8VDG - chains A and H of the 3 polymer chains in the assembly; structure by electron microscopy, 3.35 A resolution.

Chain A:
Name: Erythrocyte membrane protein 1
From: Plasmodium falciparum
UniProtKB: A3R6S4 (A3R6S4_PLAFA); numbering as in UniProt (aligned over 1-1153)
Sequence (1153 residues; numbered 1 to 1153; the number before each row is that of its first residue):
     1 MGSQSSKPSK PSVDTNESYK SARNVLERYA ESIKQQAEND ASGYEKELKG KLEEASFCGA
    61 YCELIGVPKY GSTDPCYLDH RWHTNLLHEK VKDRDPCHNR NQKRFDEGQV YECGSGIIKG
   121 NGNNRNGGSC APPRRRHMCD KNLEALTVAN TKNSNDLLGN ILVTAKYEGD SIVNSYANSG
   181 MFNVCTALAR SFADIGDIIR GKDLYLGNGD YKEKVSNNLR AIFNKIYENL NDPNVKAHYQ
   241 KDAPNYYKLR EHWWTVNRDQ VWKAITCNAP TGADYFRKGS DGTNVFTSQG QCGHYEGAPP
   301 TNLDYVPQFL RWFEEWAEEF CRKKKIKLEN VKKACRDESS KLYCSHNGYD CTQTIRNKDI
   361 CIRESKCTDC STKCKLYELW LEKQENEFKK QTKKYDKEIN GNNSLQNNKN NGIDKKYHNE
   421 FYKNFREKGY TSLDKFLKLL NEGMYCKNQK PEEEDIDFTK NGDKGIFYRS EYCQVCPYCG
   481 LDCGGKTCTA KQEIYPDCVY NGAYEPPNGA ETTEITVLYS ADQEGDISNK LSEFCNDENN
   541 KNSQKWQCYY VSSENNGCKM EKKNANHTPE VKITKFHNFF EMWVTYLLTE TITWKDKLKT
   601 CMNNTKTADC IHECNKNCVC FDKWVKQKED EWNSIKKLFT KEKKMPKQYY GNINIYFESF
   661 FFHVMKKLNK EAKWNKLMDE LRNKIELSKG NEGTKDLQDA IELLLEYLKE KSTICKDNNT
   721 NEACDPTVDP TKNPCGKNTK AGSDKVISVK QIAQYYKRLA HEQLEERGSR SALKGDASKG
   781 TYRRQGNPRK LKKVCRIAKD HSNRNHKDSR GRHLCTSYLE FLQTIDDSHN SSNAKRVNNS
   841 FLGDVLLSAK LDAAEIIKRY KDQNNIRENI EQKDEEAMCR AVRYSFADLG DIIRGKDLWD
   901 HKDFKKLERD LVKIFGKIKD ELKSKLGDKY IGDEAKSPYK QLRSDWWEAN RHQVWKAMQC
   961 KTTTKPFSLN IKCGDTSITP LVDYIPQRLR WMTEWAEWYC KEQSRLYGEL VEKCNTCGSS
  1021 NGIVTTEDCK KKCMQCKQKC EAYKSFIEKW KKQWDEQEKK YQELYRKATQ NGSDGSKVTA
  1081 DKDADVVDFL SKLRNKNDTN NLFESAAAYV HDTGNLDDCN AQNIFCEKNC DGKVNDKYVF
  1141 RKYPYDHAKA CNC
Unresolved in the structure: 1-578, 603-615, 637-656, 672, 687-697, 717-1153
Cystine bridges: Cys618-Cys715
Differences from the reference sequence: conflict Gln109 (Arg in A3R6S4), Glu329 (Gly in A3R6S4)

Chain H:
Name: C74 Fab heavy chain
From: Homo sapiens
Notes: antibody fragment or engineered binder
Sequence (121 residues; each row starts with the number of its first residue; a row labelled like 82A-82C holds insertion residues (82A, then the next letters in order)):
     1 EVQLVQSGGA LVRPGGSLRL SCAASGFDFS DFEMNWVRQA PGKGLEWISY IS
   52A K
    53 ISAASFYADS VEGRFTISRD NTKNLLWLEM
82A-82C TSL
    83 RDEDTAVYYC ARDLPGYL
100A-100D ERVF
   101 DLWGQGTLVS VSS
Unresolved in the structure: 1, 113
Cystine bridges: Cys22-Cys92

How chain A and chain H interact:
Contacting residue pairs (20):
  Glu658(A) - Ser57(H)
  Glu658(A) - Phe58(H)
  Ser659(A) - Phe58(H)
  Phe661(A) - Tyr50(H)
  Phe661(A) - Ser52(H)
  Phe661(A) - Ala56(H)  hydrophobic
  Phe661(A) - Tyr99(H)  hydrophobic
  Phe662(A) - Tyr50(H)
  Phe662(A) - Phe58(H)  hydrophobic
  Phe662(A) - Tyr99(H)
  Phe662(A) - Arg100B(H)
  Met665(A) - Tyr99(H)
  Lys666(A) - Leu100(H)
  Asn669(A) - Tyr99(H)
  Glu671(A) - Ser52(H)  hydrogen bond
  Glu671(A) - Ile53(H)
  Glu671(A) - Ala55(H)
  Glu671(A) - Tyr99(H)  hydrogen bond
  Trp674(A) - Ala55(H)
  Asn675(A) - Ala55(H)
Other interface residues (no listed pair), chain H (13 interface residues in all): Glu33, Lys52A, Ser54
Interface features reported in the paper:
  - pairs named by the authors: Glu671(A)-Tyr99(H), Ser52(H)-Glu671(A)
  - epitope / paratope residues, chain A: Glu671(A)
  - epitope / paratope residues, chain H: Tyr50(H), Ser52(H), Phe58(H), Tyr99(H)

Summary:
10 residues of chain A face 13 of chain H across their interface, with 2 hydrogen bonds. Polar contacts
include Glu671(A)-Ser52(H) and Glu671(A)-Tyr99(H). The authors report contacts between Glu671(A) and Tyr99(H)
and Ser52(H) and Glu671(A). The paper reports epitope/paratope residues Glu671(A) and Tyr50(H) among others.
Chain A is Erythrocyte membrane protein 1 (Plasmodium falciparum) and chain H is C74 Fab heavy chain (Homo
sapiens); the structure, Cryo-EM structure of human monoclonal antibody C74 targeting IT4VAR22 CIDRa1.7, was
determined by electron microscopy together with 9BHB from the same study.
